6JXI - chains A and B; structure by X-ray diffraction, 2.60 A resolution.

# Chain A
Protein: Potassium-transporting ATPase alpha chain 1
From: Sus scrofa
Notes: EC 7.2.2.19
UniProtKB: P19156 (ATP4A_PIG); residues 48-1033 here correspond to UniProt positions 49-1034 (UniProt number = residue number + 1)
Sequence (987 residues; row label = number of the first residue in the row):
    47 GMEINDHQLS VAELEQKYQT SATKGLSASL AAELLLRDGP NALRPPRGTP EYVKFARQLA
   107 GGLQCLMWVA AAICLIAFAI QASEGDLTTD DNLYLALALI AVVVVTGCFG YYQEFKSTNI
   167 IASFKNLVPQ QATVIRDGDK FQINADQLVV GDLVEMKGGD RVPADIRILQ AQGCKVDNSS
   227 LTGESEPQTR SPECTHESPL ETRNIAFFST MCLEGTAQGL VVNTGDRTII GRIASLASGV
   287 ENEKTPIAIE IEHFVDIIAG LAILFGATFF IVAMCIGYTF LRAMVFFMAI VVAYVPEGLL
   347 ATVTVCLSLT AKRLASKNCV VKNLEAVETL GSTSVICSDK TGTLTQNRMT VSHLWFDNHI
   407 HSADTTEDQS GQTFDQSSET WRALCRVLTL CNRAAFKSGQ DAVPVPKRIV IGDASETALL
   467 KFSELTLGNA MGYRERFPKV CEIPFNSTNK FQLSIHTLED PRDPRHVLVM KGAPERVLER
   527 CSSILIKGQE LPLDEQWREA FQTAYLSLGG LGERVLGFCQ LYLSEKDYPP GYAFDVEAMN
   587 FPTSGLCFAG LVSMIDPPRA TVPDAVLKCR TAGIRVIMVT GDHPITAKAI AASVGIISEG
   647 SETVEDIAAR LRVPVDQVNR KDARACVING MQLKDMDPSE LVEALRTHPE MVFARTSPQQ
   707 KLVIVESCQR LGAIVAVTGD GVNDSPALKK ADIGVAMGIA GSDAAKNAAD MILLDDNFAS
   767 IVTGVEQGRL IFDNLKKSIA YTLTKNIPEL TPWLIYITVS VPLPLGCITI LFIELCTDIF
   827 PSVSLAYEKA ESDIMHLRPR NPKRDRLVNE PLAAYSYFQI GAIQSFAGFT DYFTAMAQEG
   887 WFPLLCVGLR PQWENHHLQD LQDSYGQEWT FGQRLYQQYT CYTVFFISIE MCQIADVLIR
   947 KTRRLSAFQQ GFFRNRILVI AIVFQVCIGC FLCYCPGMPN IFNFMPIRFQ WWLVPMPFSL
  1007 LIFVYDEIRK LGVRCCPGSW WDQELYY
Construct notes: expression tag (47); engineered mutation C220 (Arg221 in P19156), C593 (Ser594 in P19156), W799 (Tyr800 in P19156), S1005 (Gly1006 in P19156)
Metal / ion sites: rubidium ion site 1: V338, A339, V341, E343, E795; tetrafluoromagnesate(2-) Mg near D385 (its only coordinating residue here); Mg2+: D385, T387, D726; rubidium ion site 2: V456, G458; rubidium ion site 3 near D509 (its only coordinating residue here); rubidium ion site 4: D726, A746; rubidium ion site 5: L734, K735, A737, D756; rubidium ion site 6: K735, A737
Residues lining bound ligands:
  - O-dodecanyl octaethylene glycol (CE1): M937, I940, A941, L944, V972, Y980, P992, I993, R994, F995, W998, M1002, S1005, L1006, F1009
  - tetrafluoromagnesate(2-) (MF4): T228, G229, E230, D385, K386, T387, V625, T626, G627, D628, K707, D726, N729, D730
Reported in the primary citation:
  - rubidium ion coordination: V338, A339, V341, E343, E795
  - mutagenesis - Y799W: increased catalytic activity on in the absence of K+
  - mutagenesis - E343D: abolished catalytic activity (citing earlier work)
  - mutagenesis - E795D: decreased catalytic activity (citing earlier work)
  - mutagenesis - D824N: increased catalytic activity (citing earlier work)

# Chain B
Protein: Potassium-transporting ATPase subunit beta
From: Sus scrofa
UniProtKB: P18434 (ATP4B_PIG); residue numbers follow UniProt; this construct covers 2-286
Sequence (289 residues; row label = number of the first residue in the row):
     2 AALQEKKSCS QRMEEFQRYC WNPDTGQMLG RTLSRWVWIS LYYVAFYVVM SGIFALCIYV
    62 LMRTIDPYTP DYQDQLKSPG VTLRPDVYGE KGLDISYNVS DSTTWAGLAH TLHRFLAGYS
   122 PAAQEGSINC TSEKYFFQES FLAPNHTKFS CKFTADMLQN CSGRPDPTFG FAEGKPCFII
   182 KMNRIVKFLP GNSTAPRVDC AFLDQPRDGP PLQVEYFPAN GTYSLHYFPY YGKKAQPHYS
   242 NPLVAAKLLN VPRNRDVVIV CKILAEHVSF DNPHDPYEGK VEFKLKIQK
Not modelled in the structure: 2-28
Cystine bridges: C131-C152, C162-C178, C201-C262
Covalent attachments: N-acetylglucosamine (NAG) linked to N99, N146, N161, N193, N221
Construct notes: expression tag (287-290)

# How chain A and chain B interact
Contacting residue pairs (94):
  G131(A) - E91(B)
  D132(A) - E91(B)
  L133(A) - K92(B)
  T134(A) - K92(B)
  A860(A) - Y44(B)
  F864(A) - Y44(B)
  F864(A) - F47(B)
  F864(A) - Y48(B)  hydrogen bond (backbone-side chain)
  Q865(A) - Y43(B)
  Q865(A) - Y44(B)  hydrogen bond
  Q865(A) - F47(B)
  A868(A) - Y48(B)
  I869(A) - F47(B)  hydrophobic
  F872(A) - M51(B)  hydrophobic
  F872(A) - S52(B)
  F872(A) - F55(B)  hydrophobic
  T876(A) - F55(B)
  T876(A) - C58(B)
  F879(A) - F55(B)  hydrophobic
  F879(A) - I59(B)  hydrophobic
  F879(A) - L62(B)
  T880(A) - L62(B)
  Q884(A) - D72(B)
  Q884(A) - Y73(B)  hydrogen bond (backbone-backbone)
  E885(A) - Y73(B)
  E885(A) - Q74(B)
  E885(A) - D75(B)  hydrogen bond (side chain-backbone)
  F888(A) - M63(B)  hydrophobic
  F888(A) - I66(B)  hydrophobic
  P889(A) - M63(B)
  H903(A) - Y89(B)  hydrogen bond (backbone-side chain)
  Q905(A) - T83(B)
  Q905(A) - N184(B)  hydrogen bond (backbone-side chain)
  Q905(A) - Y278(B)
  D906(A) - T83(B)
  D906(A) - R85(B)  salt bridge
  D906(A) - K182(B)  salt bridge
  D906(A) - N184(B)
  Q908(A) - R185(B)  hydrogen bond
  Q908(A) - K234(B)
  D909(A) - K234(B)
  Y911(A) - I66(B)
  Y911(A) - D67(B)  hydrogen bond (side chain-backbone)
  Y911(A) - P68(B)
  Y911(A) - Y69(B)
  Y911(A) - T70(B)
  Y911(A) - P71(B)
  Y911(A) - Y231(B)
  Y911(A) - G233(B)
  Y911(A) - K234(B)  hydrogen bond (backbone-backbone)
  G912(A) - R185(B)  hydrogen bond (backbone-side chain)
  G912(A) - Y231(B)
  G912(A) - K234(B)
  Q913(A) - P71(B)
  Q913(A) - Q74(B)
  Q913(A) - L77(B)
  Q913(A) - R185(B)
  Q913(A) - I186(B)
  Q913(A) - V187(B)  hydrogen bond (side chain-backbone)
  E914(A) - L77(B)
  E914(A) - K182(B)  salt bridge
  E914(A) - N184(B)
  E914(A) - R185(B)  hydrogen bond (side chain-backbone)
  E914(A) - N242(B)  hydrogen bond
  W915(A) - Q76(B)
  W915(A) - L77(B)
  W915(A) - N184(B)
  T916(A) - G81(B)
  T916(A) - N184(B)
  T916(A) - D276(B)  hydrogen bond
  T916(A) - Y278(B)
  G918(A) - D276(B)
  Q919(A) - Q76(B)  hydrogen bond (side chain-backbone)
  Q919(A) - L77(B)
  Q919(A) - S79(B)  hydrogen bond (side chain-backbone)
  Q919(A) - D276(B)
  Y922(A) - Q76(B)
  Y922(A) - H275(B)
  Q923(A) - Q76(B)
  T926(A) - Q76(B)
  N986(A) - H275(B)  hydrogen bond
  M991(A) - Q76(B)
  R994(A) - Y73(B)
  R994(A) - D75(B)  salt bridge
  Q996(A) - Y73(B)  hydrogen bond
  L1007(A) - M51(B)  hydrophobic
  Y1011(A) - Y43(B)  hydrogen bond
  Y1011(A) - F47(B)
  W1026(A) - R36(B)
  Q1029(A) - R36(B)  hydrogen bond
  E1030(A) - R32(B)  salt bridge
  E1030(A) - R36(B)
  E1030(A) - I40(B)
  L1031(A) - Y43(B)
Also at the interface, not in a pair above, chain A (53 interface residues in all): Y861, F875, A883, G886, H902, L904, S910, W997, F1004, W1027
Also at the interface, not in a pair above, chain B (48 interface residues in all): W39, I54, M183

# Overview
53 residues of chain A and 48 residues of chain B are in contact, with 20 hydrogen bonds and 5 salt bridges.
Polar contacts include D906(A)-R85(B), D906(A)-K182(B) and E914(A)-K182(B). From the paper: Y799W of chain A
increases catalytic activity on in the absence of K+; rubidium ion coordination by V338(A), A339(A) and
V341(A) among others; 4 substitutions were tested in all.
Here chain A is Potassium-transporting ATPase alpha chain 1 and chain B is Potassium-transporting ATPase
subunit beta, both from Sus scrofa. Entry 6JXI (Rb+-bound E2-MgF state of the gastric proton pump (Tyr799Trp))
was determined by X-ray diffraction (same publication as 6JXH, 6JXJ and 6JXK).
